7U5U - chains A and B; structure by electron microscopy, 3.16 A resolution.

Chain A:
Protein: Pentafunctional AROM polypeptide
Source organism: Candida albicans
Notes: EC 4.2.3.4, 2.5.1.19, 2.7.1.71, 4.2.1.10, 1.1.1.25
UniProtKB: Q5AME2 (ARO1_CANAL); residues 10-1560 here correspond to UniProt positions 1-1551 (UniProt number = residue number - 9)
Amino-acid sequence (1551 residues; row label = number of the first residue in the row):
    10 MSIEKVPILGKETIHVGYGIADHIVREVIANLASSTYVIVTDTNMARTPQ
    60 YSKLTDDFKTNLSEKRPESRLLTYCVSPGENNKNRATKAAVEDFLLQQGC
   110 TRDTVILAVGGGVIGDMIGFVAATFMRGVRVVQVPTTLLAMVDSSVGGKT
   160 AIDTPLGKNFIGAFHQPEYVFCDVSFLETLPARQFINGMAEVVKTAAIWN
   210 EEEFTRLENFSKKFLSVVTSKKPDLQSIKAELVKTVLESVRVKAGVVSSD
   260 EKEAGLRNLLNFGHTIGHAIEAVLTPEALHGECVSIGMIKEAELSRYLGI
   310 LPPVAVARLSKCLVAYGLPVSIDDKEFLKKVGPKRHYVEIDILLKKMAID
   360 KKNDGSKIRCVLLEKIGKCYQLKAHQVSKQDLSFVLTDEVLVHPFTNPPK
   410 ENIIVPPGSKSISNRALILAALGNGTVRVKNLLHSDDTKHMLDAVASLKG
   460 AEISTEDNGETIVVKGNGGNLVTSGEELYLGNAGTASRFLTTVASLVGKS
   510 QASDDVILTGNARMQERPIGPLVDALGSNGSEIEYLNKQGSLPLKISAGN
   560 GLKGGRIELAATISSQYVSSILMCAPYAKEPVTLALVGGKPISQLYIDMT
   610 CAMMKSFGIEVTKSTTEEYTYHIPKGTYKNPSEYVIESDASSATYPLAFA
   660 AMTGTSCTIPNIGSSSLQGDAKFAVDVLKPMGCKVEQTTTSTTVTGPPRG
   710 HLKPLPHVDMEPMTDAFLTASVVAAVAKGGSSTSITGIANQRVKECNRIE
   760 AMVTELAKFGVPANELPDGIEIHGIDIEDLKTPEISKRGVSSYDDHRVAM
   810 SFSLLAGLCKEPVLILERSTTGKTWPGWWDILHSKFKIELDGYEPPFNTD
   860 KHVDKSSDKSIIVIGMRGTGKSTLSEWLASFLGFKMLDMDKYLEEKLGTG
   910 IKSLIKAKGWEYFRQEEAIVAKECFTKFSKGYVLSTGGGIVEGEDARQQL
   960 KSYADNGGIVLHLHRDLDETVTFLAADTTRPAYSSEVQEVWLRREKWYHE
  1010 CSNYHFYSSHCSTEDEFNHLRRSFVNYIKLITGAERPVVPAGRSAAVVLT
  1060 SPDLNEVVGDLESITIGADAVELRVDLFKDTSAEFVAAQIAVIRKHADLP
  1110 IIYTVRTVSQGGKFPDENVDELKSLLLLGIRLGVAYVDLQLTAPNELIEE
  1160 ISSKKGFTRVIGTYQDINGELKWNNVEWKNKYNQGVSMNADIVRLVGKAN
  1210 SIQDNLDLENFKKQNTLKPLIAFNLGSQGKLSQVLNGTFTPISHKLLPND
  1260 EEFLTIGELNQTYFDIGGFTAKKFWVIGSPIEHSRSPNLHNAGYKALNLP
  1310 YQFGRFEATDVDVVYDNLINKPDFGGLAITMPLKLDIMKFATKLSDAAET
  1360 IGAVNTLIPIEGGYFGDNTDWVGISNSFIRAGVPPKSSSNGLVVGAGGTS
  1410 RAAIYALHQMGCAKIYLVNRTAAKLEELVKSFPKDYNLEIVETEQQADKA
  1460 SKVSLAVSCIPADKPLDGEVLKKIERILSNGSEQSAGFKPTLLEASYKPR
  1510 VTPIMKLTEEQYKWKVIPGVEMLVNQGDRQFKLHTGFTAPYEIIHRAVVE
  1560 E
Not modelled in the structure: 10-865, 877-881, 899-922, 974-1000, 1560
Swiss-Prot annotation at these positions:
  - active site: Glu-262 (Proton acceptor), His-277 (Proton acceptor), Arg-1203 (Schiff-base intermediate with substrate)
  - binding site (NAD(+)): Asp-51 to Asn-53, Glu-89 to Lys-92, Gly-120 to Val-122, Asp-125, Thr-145, Thr-146, Lys-167, Phe-185 to Thr-188, Asn-196
  - binding site (7-phospho-2-dehydro-3-deoxy-D-arabino-heptonate): Arg-136, Asp-152, Lys-158, Asn-168, Glu-200 to Lys-203, Lys-252, Arg-266 to Asn-270, His-273, His-289, Lys-360
  - binding site (Zn(2+)): Glu-200, His-273, His-289
  - binding site (ATP): Gly-874 to Ser-881

Chain B:
Protein: Pentafunctional AROM polypeptide
Source organism: Candida albicans
Notes: EC 4.2.3.4, 2.5.1.19, 2.7.1.71, 4.2.1.10, 1.1.1.25
UniProtKB: Q5AME2 (ARO1_CANAL); residues 1-1551 here = UniProt positions 1-1551
Amino-acid sequence (1551 residues; each row starts with the number of its first residue):
     1 MSIEKVPILGKETIHVGYGIADHIVREVIANLASSTYVIVTDTNMARTPQ
    51 YSKLTDDFKTNLSEKRPESRLLTYCVSPGENNKNRATKAAVEDFLLQQGC
   101 TRDTVILAVGGGVIGDMIGFVAATFMRGVRVVQVPTTLLAMVDSSVGGKT
   151 AIDTPLGKNFIGAFHQPEYVFCDVSFLETLPARQFINGMAEVVKTAAIWN
   201 EEEFTRLENFSKKFLSVVTSKKPDLQSIKAELVKTVLESVRVKAGVVSSD
   251 EKEAGLRNLLNFGHTIGHAIEAVLTPEALHGECVSIGMIKEAELSRYLGI
   301 LPPVAVARLSKCLVAYGLPVSIDDKEFLKKVGPKRHYVEIDILLKKMAID
   351 KKNDGSKIRCVLLEKIGKCYQLKAHQVSKQDLSFVLTDEVLVHPFTNPPK
   401 ENIIVPPGSKSISNRALILAALGNGTVRVKNLLHSDDTKHMLDAVASLKG
   451 AEISTEDNGETIVVKGNGGNLVTSGEELYLGNAGTASRFLTTVASLVGKS
   501 QASDDVILTGNARMQERPIGPLVDALGSNGSEIEYLNKQGSLPLKISAGN
   551 GLKGGRIELAATISSQYVSSILMCAPYAKEPVTLALVGGKPISQLYIDMT
   601 CAMMKSFGIEVTKSTTEEYTYHIPKGTYKNPSEYVIESDASSATYPLAFA
   651 AMTGTSCTIPNIGSSSLQGDAKFAVDVLKPMGCKVEQTTTSTTVTGPPRG
   701 HLKPLPHVDMEPMTDAFLTASVVAAVAKGGSSTSITGIANQRVKECNRIE
   751 AMVTELAKFGVPANELPDGIEIHGIDIEDLKTPEISKRGVSSYDDHRVAM
   801 SFSLLAGLCKEPVLILERSTTGKTWPGWWDILHSKFKIELDGYEPPFNTD
   851 KHVDKSSDKSIIVIGMRGTGKSTLSEWLASFLGFKMLDMDKYLEEKLGTG
   901 IKSLIKAKGWEYFRQEEAIVAKECFTKFSKGYVLSTGGGIVEGEDARQQL
   951 KSYADNGGIVLHLHRDLDETVTFLAADTTRPAYSSEVQEVWLRREKWYHE
  1001 CSNYHFYSSHCSTEDEFNHLRRSFVNYIKLITGAERPVVPAGRSAAVVLT
  1051 SPDLNEVVGDLESITIGADAVELRVDLFKDTSAEFVAAQIAVIRKHADLP
  1101 IIYTVRTVSQGGKFPDENVDELKSLLLLGIRLGVAYVDLQLTAPNELIEE
  1151 ISSKKGFTRVIGTYQDINGELKWNNVEWKNKYNQGVSMNADIVRLVGKAN
  1201 SIQDNLDLENFKKQNTLKPLIAFNLGSQGKLSQVLNGTFTPISHKLLPND
  1251 EEFLTIGELNQTYFDIGGFTAKKFWVIGSPIEHSRSPNLHNAGYKALNLP
  1301 YQFGRFEATDVDVVYDNLINKPDFGGLAITMPLKLDIMKFATKLSDAAET
  1351 IGAVNTLIPIEGGYFGDNTDWVGISNSFIRAGVPPKSSSNGLVVGAGGTS
  1401 RAAIYALHQMGCAKIYLVNRTAAKLEELVKSFPKDYNLEIVETEQQADKA
  1451 SKVSLAVSCIPADKPLDGEVLKKIERILSNGSEQSAGFKPTLLEASYKPR
  1501 VTPIMKLTEEQYKWKVIPGVEMLVNQGDRQFKLHTGFTAPYEIIHRAVVE
  1551 E
Not modelled in the structure: 1-856, 866-872, 894-912, 967-989, 1551
Swiss-Prot annotation at these positions:
  - active site: Glu-253 (Proton acceptor), His-268 (Proton acceptor), Arg-1194 (Schiff-base intermediate with substrate)
  - binding site (NAD(+)): Asp-42 to Asn-44, Glu-80 to Lys-83, Gly-111 to Val-113, Asp-116, Thr-136, Thr-137, Lys-158, Phe-176 to Thr-179, Asn-187
  - binding site (7-phospho-2-dehydro-3-deoxy-D-arabino-heptonate): Arg-127, Asp-143, Lys-149, Asn-159, Glu-191 to Lys-194, Lys-243, Arg-257 to Asn-261, His-264, His-280, Lys-351
  - binding site (Zn(2+)): Glu-191, His-264, His-280
  - binding site (ATP): Gly-865 to Ser-872

Chain A / chain B interface:
Pairs across the interface (37):
  Ile-1211(A) / Leu-1235(B)  hydrophobic
  Ile-1211(A) / Tyr-1263(B)  hydrophobic
  Ile-1211(A) / Ile-1266(B)  hydrophobic
  Ile-1211(A) / Gly-1267(B)
  Ile-1211(A) / Gly-1268(B)
  Gln-1212(A) / Lys-1213(B)  hydrogen bond
  Leu-1215(A) / Leu-1206(B)  hydrophobic
  Leu-1215(A) / Glu-1209(B)
  Asp-1216(A) / Lys-1213(B)  salt bridge
  Glu-1218(A) / Leu-1206(B)
  Asn-1219(A) / Asn-1210(B)  hydrogen bond
  Lys-1222(A) / Gln-1203(B)
  Ser-1236(A) / Gly-1267(B)
  Gln-1237(A) / Gly-1267(B)
  Gln-1237(A) / Thr-1270(B)
  Lys-1239(A) / Phe-1264(B)
  Lys-1239(A) / Asp-1265(B)
  Lys-1239(A) / Ile-1266(B)
  Leu-1240(A) / Leu-1231(B)  hydrophobic
  Leu-1240(A) / Ile-1266(B)  hydrogen bond (backbone-backbone)
  Leu-1244(A) / Ile-1202(B)  hydrophobic
  Leu-1244(A) / Leu-1206(B)  hydrophobic
  Thr-1271(A) / Asp-1265(B)
  Thr-1271(A) / Ile-1266(B)
  Tyr-1272(A) / Ile-1202(B)  hydrophobic
  Phe-1273(A) / Lys-1230(B)
  Asp-1274(A) / Lys-1230(B)
  Asp-1274(A) / Thr-1262(B)
  Ile-1275(A) / Ile-1202(B)  hydrophobic
  Ile-1275(A) / Lys-1230(B)
  Ile-1275(A) / Leu-1231(B)  hydrogen bond (backbone-backbone)
  Ile-1275(A) / Thr-1262(B)
  Ile-1275(A) / Ile-1266(B)  hydrophobic
  Gly-1276(A) / Ser-1227(B)
  Gly-1276(A) / Gln-1228(B)
  Gly-1277(A) / Ile-1202(B)
  Thr-1279(A) / Ser-1227(B)
Other interface residues (no listed pair), chain A (21 interface residues in all): Asn-1214
Other interface residues (no listed pair), chain B (21 interface residues in all): Asn-1205, Asp-1207

Overview:
The chain A/chain B interface involves 21 residues from each chain, with 4 hydrogen bonds and 1 salt bridge.
Among the polar pairs are Asp-1216(A)/Lys-1213(B), Gln-1212(A)/Lys-1213(B) and Asn-1219(A)/Asn-1210(B).
Chain A and chain B are both Pentafunctional AROM polypeptide (Candida albicans); the structure, Structure of
the SK/DHQase/DHSD dimer from Candida albicans Aro1, was determined by electron microscopy, deposited together
with 7U5S, 7U5T, 7TBU, 7TBV and 6C5C.
